Entry 8SQW (electron microscopy, 2.16 A resolution); this record covers chains B and C of the 9 polymer chains in the assembly.

== Chain B ==
Protein: Particulate methane monooxygenase beta subunit
From: Methylococcus capsulatus
UniProt: Q607G3 (PMOA_METCA); residues 7-247 here = UniProt positions 7-247
Amino-acid sequence (241 residues; each row starts with the number of its first residue):
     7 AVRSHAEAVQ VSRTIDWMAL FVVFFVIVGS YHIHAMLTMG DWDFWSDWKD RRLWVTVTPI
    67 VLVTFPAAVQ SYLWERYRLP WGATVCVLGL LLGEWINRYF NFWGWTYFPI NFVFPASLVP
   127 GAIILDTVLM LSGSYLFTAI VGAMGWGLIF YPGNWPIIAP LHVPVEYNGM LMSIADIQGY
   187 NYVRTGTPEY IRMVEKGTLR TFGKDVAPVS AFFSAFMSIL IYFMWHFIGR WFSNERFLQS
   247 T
Small-molecule neighbours:
  - 1,2-didecanoyl-sn-glycero-3-phosphocholine (P1O), molecule 1: L137, S138, G139, S140, F143
  - 1,2-didecanoyl-sn-glycero-3-phosphocholine (P1O), molecule 2: S140, L142, F143, I146
  - 1,2-didecanoyl-sn-glycero-3-phosphocholine (P1O), molecule 3: Y141, L142, F229, H232, F233, R236
  - 1,2-didecanoyl-sn-glycero-3-phosphocholine (P1O), molecule 4: W237, R242, F243, L244, Q245, S246, T247
  - diundecyl phosphatidyl choline (PLC), molecule 1: T44, V67, M199, M223
  - diundecyl phosphatidyl choline (PLC), molecule 2: R57, L154, Y157, P158, W161, K210, A213, P214, A217, F218
  - diundecyl phosphatidyl choline (PLC), molecule 3: L59, T62, V63, I66, V67, M199, T204, F219, I227
  - diundecyl phosphatidyl choline (PLC), molecule 4: G209, K210, D211, P214, V215, F218
  - diundecyl phosphatidyl choline (PLC), molecule 5: K210, P214, F218

== Chain C ==
Protein: Ammonia monooxygenase/methane monooxygenase, subunit C family protein
From: Methylococcus capsulatus
UniProt: Q603F1 (Q603F1_METCA); residues 45-280 here correspond to UniProt positions 16-251 (UniProt number = residue number - 29)
Amino-acid sequence (236 residues; numbered 45 to 280; the number before each row is that of its first residue):
    45 LLDKKWLTFA LAIYTVFYLW VRWYEGVYGW SAGLDSFAPE FETYWMNFLY TEIVLEIVTA
   105 SILWGYLWKT RDRNLAALTP REELRRNFTH LVWLVAYAWA IYWGASYFTE QDGTWHQTIV
   165 RDTDFTPSHI IEFYLSYPIY IITGFAAFIY AKTRLPFFAK GISLPYLVLV VGPFMILPNV
   225 GLNEWGHTFW FMEELFVAPL HYGFVIFGWL ALAVMGTLTQ TFYSFAQGGL GQSLCE
Metal / ion sites: Cu ion: N227, H231 (together with trifluoroethanol)
Small-molecule neighbours:
  - trifluoroethanol (ETF): T153, D156, H160, H173, E176, F177, N227, H231, F240, H245, F248
  - 1,2-dihexanoyl-sn-glycero-3-phosphocholine (HXG), molecule 1: L63, R66, W67, W143, Y146, W147, Y151
  - 1,2-dihexanoyl-sn-glycero-3-phosphocholine (HXG), molecule 2: W234, F235, M236, E237, P243, Y246
  - 1,2-didecanoyl-sn-glycero-3-phosphocholine (P1O), molecule 1: W50, F53, A54, Y58, T103, L107, Y110, L111, R130, T133, V136, W137, A140, I186, T187, Y194, R198
  - 1,2-didecanoyl-sn-glycero-3-phosphocholine (P1O), molecule 2: S105, W108, G109, W112, F189, F192, I193, K196, I206, L211, F218
  - 1,2-didecanoyl-sn-glycero-3-phosphocholine (P1O), molecule 3: L208, L211, V212, V215, L254
  - diundecyl phosphatidyl choline (PLC), molecule 1: I57, V60, F61, W64, W67, Y68, Y72, Y88, N91, F92, T95, E96, L99, E100, T103, L179, I183, I186
  - diundecyl phosphatidyl choline (PLC), molecule 2: S80, F81, F85, M90, L93, Y94, I97, V98, I101, T167, D168, F169, Y178, L221, P222, V224, G225, E228
  - diundecyl phosphatidyl choline (PLC), molecule 3: I97, E100, I101, Y178, P182, L221
  - diundecyl phosphatidyl choline (PLC), molecule 4: L226, W229, F233, W234, F235, M236, P243
  - diundecyl phosphatidyl choline (PLC), molecule 5: F235, E237, L239, V241, P243, Y246, V249, W253

== Chain B / chain C interface ==
Residue-residue contacts (161):
  A7(B) - P124(C)
  A7(B) - R125(C)
  A7(B) - G272(C)
  A7(B) - G273(C)
  V8(B) - G275(C)
  R9(B) - R125(C)
  S10(B) - Q276(C)
  H11(B) - Q276(C)
  H11(B) - S277(C)  hydrogen bond
  E13(B) - R125(C)  salt bridge
  A14(B) - Q276(C)
  A14(B) - S277(C)
  A14(B) - L278(C)
  V15(B) - S277(C)
  V17(B) - L46(C)  hydrophobic
  V17(B) - F132(C)  hydrophobic
  T20(B) - F132(C)
  I21(B) - F132(C)  hydrophobic
  I21(B) - F266(C)  hydrophobic
  I21(B) - F269(C)  hydrophobic
  M24(B) - D47(C)
  M24(B) - L135(C)  hydrophobic
  M24(B) - V136(C)  hydrophobic
  M24(B) - V139(C)
  A25(B) - L262(C)
  A25(B) - F266(C)  hydrophobic
  F27(B) - L55(C)  hydrophobic
  F27(B) - V139(C)  hydrophobic
  F27(B) - W143(C)  hydrophobic
  V28(B) - L138(C)
  V28(B) - V139(C)
  V28(B) - A142(C)
  V28(B) - V258(C)  hydrophobic
  V28(B) - L262(C)  hydrophobic
  V29(B) - L262(C)  hydrophobic
  F31(B) - A142(C)
  F31(B) - W143(C)  hydrophobic
  F31(B) - Y146(C)  hydrophobic
  V32(B) - A142(C)  hydrophobic
  V32(B) - A255(C)
  V32(B) - V258(C)  hydrophobic
  V34(B) - Y146(C)  hydrophobic
  V34(B) - S150(C)
  G35(B) - A149(C)
  S36(B) - G252(C)
  S36(B) - A255(C)
  H38(B) - S150(C)  hydrogen bond
  H38(B) - E154(C)  salt bridge
  I39(B) - A149(C)
  I39(B) - T153(C)
  I39(B) - F248(C)  hydrophobic
  I39(B) - V249(C)
  H40(B) - V249(C)
  H40(B) - W253(C)  hydrogen bond
  M42(B) - A149(C)
  M42(B) - S150(C)
  M42(B) - T153(C)
  M42(B) - E154(C)  hydrogen bond (side chain-backbone)
  M42(B) - F240(C)
  L43(B) - F240(C)
  L43(B) - V241(C)
  L43(B) - H245(C)
  L43(B) - F248(C)  hydrophobic
  L43(B) - V249(C)  hydrophobic
  T44(B) - V241(C)
  M45(B) - V241(C)
  G46(B) - V241(C)
  D47(B) - Q161(C)
  D47(B) - L239(C)
  D47(B) - F240(C)  hydrogen bond (side chain-backbone)
  D47(B) - V241(C)  hydrogen bond (side chain-backbone)
  W48(B) - V241(C)  hydrophobic
  F50(B) - E154(C)
  F50(B) - G157(C)
  F50(B) - F240(C)  hydrophobic
  W51(B) - Q161(C)  hydrogen bond
  F71(B) - W253(C)
  F71(B) - L256(C)  hydrophobic
  A74(B) - L256(C)  hydrophobic
  V75(B) - L256(C)  hydrophobic
  V75(B) - M259(C)  hydrophobic
  Y78(B) - M259(C)  hydrogen bond (side chain-backbone)
  Y78(B) - T263(C)
  R82(B) - Y267(C)  hydrogen bond
  Y83(B) - T263(C)
  Y83(B) - F266(C)
  G99(B) - S150(C)
  G99(B) - E154(C)
  E100(B) - E154(C)
  I102(B) - Y146(C)
  I102(B) - Y151(C)  hydrophobic
  N103(B) - Y151(C)
  N103(B) - E154(C)  hydrogen bond (side chain-backbone)
  N103(B) - Q155(C)  hydrogen bond (side chain-backbone)
  N103(B) - T158(C)
  R104(B) - E154(C)  salt bridge
  F106(B) - R66(C)  hydrogen bond (backbone-side chain)
  F106(B) - Y151(C)
  N107(B) - R66(C)  hydrogen bond
  N107(B) - Y151(C)
  N107(B) - Q155(C)  hydrogen bond
  N107(B) - T158(C)
  F108(B) - G157(C)
  F108(B) - T158(C)
  G110(B) - R66(C)
  W111(B) - R66(C)
  W111(B) - E69(C)  hydrogen bond (side chain-backbone)
  W111(B) - G70(C)
  W111(B) - W74(C)
  W111(B) - Q155(C)
  W111(B) - T158(C)
  W111(B) - W159(C)  hydrophobic
  T112(B) - T158(C)
  T112(B) - T162(C)
  F114(B) - T162(C)
  R190(B) - Q161(C)
  T191(B) - Q161(C)
  T191(B) - T162(C)  hydrogen bond (side chain-backbone)
  T191(B) - V164(C)
  G192(B) - H160(C)
  G192(B) - Q161(C)  hydrogen bond (backbone-backbone)
  G192(B) - I163(C)
  G192(B) - E238(C)
  T193(B) - Q161(C)  hydrogen bond
  I197(B) - E237(C)
  I197(B) - E238(C)
  M199(B) - L239(C)  hydrophobic
  W231(B) - W253(C)
  W231(B) - L256(C)  hydrophobic
  G235(B) - M259(C)
  F238(B) - W253(C)
  F238(B) - L254(C)  hydrophobic
  F238(B) - L256(C)  hydrophobic
  F238(B) - A257(C)
  F238(B) - G260(C)
  S239(B) - G260(C)
  N240(B) - L208(C)
  N240(B) - P209(C)
  N240(B) - G260(C)
  E241(B) - T263(C)
  E241(B) - Q264(C)  hydrogen bond (backbone-side chain)
  E241(B) - Y267(C)
  R242(B) - S207(C)
  R242(B) - L208(C)  hydrogen bond (backbone-backbone)
  R242(B) - P209(C)
  R242(B) - Q264(C)  hydrogen bond (backbone-side chain)
  F243(B) - F201(C)
  F243(B) - F202(C)
  F243(B) - A203(C)
  F243(B) - G205(C)
  F243(B) - I206(C)
  F243(B) - S207(C)
  F243(B) - Q264(C)
  L244(B) - I206(C)  hydrogen bond (backbone-backbone)
  L244(B) - L208(C)
  Q245(B) - K204(C)
  Q245(B) - G205(C)
  Q245(B) - I206(C)
  S246(B) - I206(C)
  T247(B) - I206(C)
  T247(B) - L211(C)
Interface residues without a listed pair, chain B (72 interface residues in all): S18, Y196, W237
Interface residues without a listed pair, chain C (77 interface residues in all): G73, L128, I145, S172, Y181, V212, L213

== Overview ==
The interface between chain B and chain C involves 72 residues on one side and 77 on the other; the contacts
include 22 hydrogen bonds and 3 salt bridges. Polar pairs include E13(B)-R125(C), H38(B)-E154(C) and
R104(B)-E154(C).
Here chain B is Particulate methane monooxygenase beta subunit and chain C is Ammonia monooxygenase/methane
monooxygenase, subunit C family protein, both from Methylococcus capsulatus. Entry 8SQW (particulate methane
monooxygenase crosslinked with 2,2,2-trifluoroethanol bound) was determined by electron microscopy together
with 8SR5, 8SR1, 8SR2, 8SR4 and 8OYI from the same study.
